Entry 5EZK (X-ray diffraction, 8.50 A resolution (very low resolution: no residue pairs are listed; an interface is given only as per-side residue counts)); this record covers chains A and C of the 5 polymer chains in the assembly.

# Chain A
Molecule: DNA-directed RNA polymerase subunit alpha
From: Escherichia coli
Notes: EC 2.7.7.6
UniProt: P0A7Z6 (RPOA_ECO57); residue numbers follow UniProt; this construct covers 1-329
Amino-acid sequence (329 residues; row label = number of the first residue in the row):
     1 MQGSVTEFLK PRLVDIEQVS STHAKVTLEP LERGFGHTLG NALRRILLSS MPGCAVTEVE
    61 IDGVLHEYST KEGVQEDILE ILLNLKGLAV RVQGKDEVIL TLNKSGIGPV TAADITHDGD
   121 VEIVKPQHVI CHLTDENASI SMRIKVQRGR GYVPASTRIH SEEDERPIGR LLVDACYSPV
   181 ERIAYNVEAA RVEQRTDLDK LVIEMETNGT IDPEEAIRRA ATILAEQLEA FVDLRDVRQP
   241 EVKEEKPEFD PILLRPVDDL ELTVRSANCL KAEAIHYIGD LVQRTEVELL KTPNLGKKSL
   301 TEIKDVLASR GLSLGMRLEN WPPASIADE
Unresolved in the structure: 1-2, 326-329

# Chain C
Molecule: DNA-directed RNA polymerase subunit beta
From: Escherichia coli
Notes: EC 2.7.7.6
UniProt: P0A8V4 (RPOB_ECO57); residues 1-1342 here = UniProt positions 1-1342
Amino-acid sequence (1342 residues; numbered 1 to 1342; the number before each row is that of its first residue):
     1 MVYSYTEKKR IRKDFGKRPQ VLDVPYLLSI QLDSFQKFIE QDPEGQYGLE AAFRSVFPIQ
    61 SYSGNSELQY VSYRLGEPVF DVQECQIRGV TYSAPLRVKL RLVIYEREAP EGTVKDIKEQ
   121 EVYMGEIPLM TDNGTFVING TERVIVSQLH RSPGVFFDSD KGKTHSSGKV LYNARIIPYR
   181 GSWLDFEFDP KDNLFVRIDR RRKLPATIIL RALNYTTEQI LDLFFEKVIF EIRDNKLQME
   241 LVPERLRGET ASFDIEANGK VYVEKGRRIT ARHIRQLEKD DVKLIEVPVE YIAGKVVAKD
   301 YIDESTGELI CAANMELSLD LLAKLSQSGH KRIETLFTND LDHGPYISET LRVDPTNDRL
   361 SALVEIYRMM RPGEPPTREA AESLFENLFF SEDRYDLSAV GRMKFNRSLL REEIEGSGIL
   421 SKDDIIDVMK KLIDIRNGKG EVDDIDHLGN RRIRSVGEMA ENQFRVGLVR VERAVKERLS
   481 LGDLDTLMPQ DMINAKPISA AVKEFFGSSQ LSQFMDQNNP LSEITHKRRI SALGPGGLTR
   541 ERAGFEVRDV HPTHYGRVCP IETPEGPNIG LINSLSVYAQ TNEYGFLETP YRKVTDGVVT
   601 DEIHYLSAIE EGNYVIAQAN SNLDEEGHFV EDLVTCRSKG ESSLFSRDQV DYMDVSTQQV
   661 VSVGASLIPF LEHDDANRAL MGANMQRQAV PTLRADKPLV GTGMERAVAV DSGVTAVAKR
   721 GGVVQYVDAS RIVIKVNEDE MYPGEAGIDI YNLTKYTRSN QNTCINQMPC VSLGEPVERG
   781 DVLADGPSTD LGELALGQNM RVAFMPWNGY NFEDSILVSE RVVQEDRFTT IHIQELACVS
   841 RDTKLGPEEI TADIPNVGEA ALSKLDESGI VYIGAEVTGG DILVGKVTPK GETQLTPEEK
   901 LLRAIFGEKA SDVKDSSLRV PNGVSGTVID VQVFTRDGVE KDKRALEIEE MQLKQAKKDL
   961 SEELQILEAG LFSRIRAVLV AGGVEAEKLD KLPRDRWLEL GLTDEEKQNQ LEQLAEQYDE
  1021 LKHEFEKKLE AKRRKITQGD DLAPGVLKIV KVYLAVKRRI QPGDKMAGRH GNKGVISKIN
  1081 PIEDMPYDEN GTPVDIVLNP LGVPSRMNIG QILETHLGMA AKGIGDKINA MLKQQQEVAK
  1141 LREFIQRAYD LGADVRQKVD LSTFSDEEVM RLAENLRKGM PIATPVFDGA KEAEIKELLK
  1201 LGDLPTSGQI RLYDGRTGEQ FERPVTVGYM YMLKLNHLVD DKMHARSTGS YSLVTQQPLG
  1261 GKAQFGGQRF GEMEVWALEA YGAAYTLQEM LTVKSDDVNG RTKMYKNIVD GNHQMEPGMP
  1321 ESFNVLLKEI RSLGINIELE DE
Unresolved in the structure: 1-7
Curated features (UniProtKB/Swiss-Prot):
  - modified residue (N6-acetyllysine): Lys1022, Lys1200

# Chain A / chain C interface
At this resolution (8 A) residue pairs are not listed: 18 residues of chain A and 12 of chain C lie at the interface.

# In short
The interface between chain A and chain C involves 18 residues on one side and 12 on the other.
Here chain A is DNA-directed RNA polymerase subunit alpha and chain C is DNA-directed RNA polymerase subunit
beta, both from Escherichia coli. Entry 5EZK (RNA polymerase model placed by Molecular replacement into X-ray
diffraction map of DNA-bound RNA Polymerase-Sigma 54 ...) was determined by X-ray diffraction together with
5NWT from the same study.
